Entry 1MT3 (X-ray diffraction, 2.00 A resolution); this record covers chain A.

[Chain A]
Molecule: Proline iminopeptidase
Organism: Thermoplasma acidophilum
Notes: EC 3.4.11.5
Reference sequence: P96084 (PIP_THEAC); residue numbers follow UniProt; this construct covers 1-293
Sequence (293 residues; row label = number of the first residue in the row):
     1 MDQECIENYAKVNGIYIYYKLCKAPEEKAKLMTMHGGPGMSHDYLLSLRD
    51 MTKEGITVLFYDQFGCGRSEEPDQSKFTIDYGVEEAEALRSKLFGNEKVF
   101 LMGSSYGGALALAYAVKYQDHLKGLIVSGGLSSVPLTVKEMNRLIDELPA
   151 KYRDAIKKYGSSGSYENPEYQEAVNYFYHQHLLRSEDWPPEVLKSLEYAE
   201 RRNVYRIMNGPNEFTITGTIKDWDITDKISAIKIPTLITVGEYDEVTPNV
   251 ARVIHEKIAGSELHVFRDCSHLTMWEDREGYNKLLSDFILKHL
Sequence notes: modified residue (1, 32, 34, 40, 51, 102, 141, 208, 274)
Modified residues: Mse1, Mse32, Mse34, Mse40, Mse51, Mse102, Mse141, Mse208, Mse274 (selenomethionine; parent Met)
UniProt features mapped onto this chain:
  - active site: S105 (Nucleophile), D244, H271 (Proton donor)
Cystine bridges: C5-C22
Reported in the primary citation:
  - contacts within the chain: S105-H271
  - binding site for 2-(N-morpholino)-ethanesulfonic acid: G37, P38, S105, Y106, L131, T137, Mse141, N209, I216, V246
  - conformationally variable residues (side-chain flip): S105, H271
  - catalytic residues: E213, E245 (proposed by the authors, not directly observed)

[Summary]
Curated annotation (UniProt) lists 3 active-site residues. The paper reports catalytic residues E213 and E245;
a binding site for 2-(N-morpholino)-ethanesulfonic acid at G37, P38 and S105 among others.
Chain A is Proline iminopeptidase (Thermoplasma acidophilum); the structure, Crystal Structure of the Tricorn
Interacting Factor Selenomethionine-F1, was determined by X-ray diffraction (same publication as 1MTZ and
1MU0).
